7M4B - chains A and T of the 4 polymer chains in the assembly; structure by X-ray diffraction, 1.66 A resolution.

# Chain A
Name: DNA polymerase lambda
From: Homo sapiens
Notes: EC 2.7.7.7, 4.2.99.-
UniProt: Q9UGP5 (DPOLL_HUMAN); numbering as in UniProt; present here: 242-464, 470-575
Amino-acid sequence (329 residues; each row starts with the number of its first residue; note: 5 numbers in that range are skipped by the numbering (no residue carries them; nothing is unmodelled there)):
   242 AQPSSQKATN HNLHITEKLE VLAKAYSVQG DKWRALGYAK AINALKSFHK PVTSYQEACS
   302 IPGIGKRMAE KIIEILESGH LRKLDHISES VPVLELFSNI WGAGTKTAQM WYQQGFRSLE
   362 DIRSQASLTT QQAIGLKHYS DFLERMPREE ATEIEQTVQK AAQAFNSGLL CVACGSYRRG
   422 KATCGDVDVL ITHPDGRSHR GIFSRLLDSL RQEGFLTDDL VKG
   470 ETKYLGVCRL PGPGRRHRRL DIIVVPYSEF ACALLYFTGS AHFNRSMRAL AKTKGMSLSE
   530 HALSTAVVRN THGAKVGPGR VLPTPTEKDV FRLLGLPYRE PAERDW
Unresolved in the structure: 242-250
Sequence notes: conflict Lys-463 (Ser in Q9UGP5), Gly-464 (Gln in Q9UGP5), Thr-471 (Gln in Q9UGP5); engineered mutation Ala-543 (Cys in Q9UGP5)
Ion coordination: Na+ site 1: Cys-300, Ile-302, Ile-305 (shared with 1 residue of chain D); Na+ site 2: Ser-339, Ile-341, Ala-344 (shared with 1 residue of chain P); Mn2+ site 1: Asp-382, His-486; Mn2+ site 2: Asp-427, Asp-429 (together with pyrophosphate) (shared with 1 residue of chain P); Mn2+ site 3: Asp-427, Asp-429, Asp-490 (shared with 2 residues of chain P)
Small-molecule neighbours: pyrophosphate (PPV): Arg-386, Gly-416, Ser-417, Arg-420, Cys-425, Gly-426, Asp-427, Asp-429
Reported in the primary citation:
  - conformationally variable residues (side-chain flip): Asp-427

# Chain T
Molecule: 11-nt DNA strand
Sequence (11 nucleotides; numbered 1 to 11; the number before each row is that of its first residue):
     1 CGGCAGTACT G

# Chain A / chain T interface
Residue-residue contacts (28):
  Trp-274(A) / DC4(T)  stacking on the base
  Gln-372(A) / DT10(T)  sugar contact
  Val-462(A) / DC9(T)  phosphate contact
  Val-462(A) / DT10(T)  phosphate contact
  Lys-463(A) / DT10(T)  hydrogen bond to the phosphate
  Gly-464(A) / DC9(T)  phosphate contact
  Glu-470(A) / DC9(T)  hydrogen bond to the phosphate
  Thr-471(A) / DA8(T)  phosphate contact
  Thr-471(A) / DC9(T)  hydrogen bond to the phosphate
  Lys-472(A) / DA8(T)  hydrogen bond to the sugar
  Lys-472(A) / DC9(T)  hydrogen bond to the phosphate
  Tyr-505(A) / DG6(T)  base contact
  Arg-514(A) / DA5(T)  salt bridge to the phosphate
  Arg-517(A) / DA5(T)  hydrogen bond to the base
  Arg-517(A) / DG6(T)  hydrogen bond to the base
  Ala-518(A) / DA5(T)  sugar contact
  Lys-521(A) / DC4(T)  salt bridge to the phosphate
  Lys-521(A) / DG6(T)  salt bridge to the phosphate
  Ser-526(A) / DG6(T)  phosphate contact
  Leu-527(A) / DG6(T)  sugar contact
  Ser-528(A) / DG6(T)  phosphate contact
  Ser-528(A) / DT7(T)  sugar contact
  Glu-529(A) / DG6(T)  hydrogen bond to the base
  Glu-529(A) / DT7(T)  sugar contact
  His-530(A) / DT7(T)  hydrogen bond to the phosphate
  His-530(A) / DA8(T)  salt bridge to the phosphate
  Arg-538(A) / DG6(T)  salt bridge to the phosphate
  His-541(A) / DG3(T)  sugar contact
Interface residues without a listed pair, chain A (24 interface residues in all): Leu-277, Thr-371, Leu-461, Thr-540
Interface residues without a listed pair, chain T (9 interface residues in all): DG11

# Summary
24 residues of chain A face 9 of chain T across their interface, with 9 hydrogen bonds, 5 salt bridges and 1
aromatic stacking contact. Polar pairs include Arg-517(A)/DA5(T), Arg-517(A)/DG6(T) and Glu-529(A)/DG6(T).
Chain A binds pyrophosphate. Cys-300(A), Ile-302(A) and Ile-305(A) coordinate Na+ site 1. From the paper:
conformational variability at Asp-427(A).
Here chain A is DNA polymerase lambda (Homo sapiens) and chain T is an 11-nt DNA strand. Entry 7M4B (DNA
Polymerase Lambda, TTP:At Mn2+ Product State Ternary Complex, 60 min) was determined by X-ray diffraction,
deposited together with 7M43, 7M44, 7M45, 7M46, 7M47, 7M48 and 12 further entries.
